PDB entry 1JTH | X-ray diffraction, 2.00 A resolution | chains B and C of the 4 polymer chains in the assembly

[Chain B]
Molecule: syntaxin 1a
Organism: Rattus norvegicus
Notes: fragment: H3, SNARE motif
UniProtKB: P32851 (STX1A_RAT); numbering as in UniProt (aligned over 191-267)
Chain sequence (77 residues; numbered 191 to 267; the number before each row is that of its first residue):
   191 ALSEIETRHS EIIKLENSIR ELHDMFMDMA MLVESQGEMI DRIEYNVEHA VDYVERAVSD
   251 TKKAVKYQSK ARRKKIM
Not modelled in the structure: 258-267
UniProt features mapped onto this chain:
  - site: Lys253, Ala254 (Microbial infection: Cleavage)
  - cross-link (Glycyl lysine isopeptide (Lys-Gly)): Lys252 (interchain with G-Cter in SUMO), Lys253 (interchain with G-Cter in SUMO), Lys256 (interchain with G-Cter in SUMO)

[Chain C]
Molecule: SNAP25
Organism: Rattus norvegicus
Notes: fragment: N-terminal SNARE motif
UniProtKB: P60881 (SNP25_RAT); residue numbers follow UniProt; this construct covers 1-82
Chain sequence (82 residues; row label = number of the first residue in the row):
     1 MAEDADMRNE LEEMQRRADQ LADESLESTR RMLQLVEESK DAGIRTLVML DEQGEQLERI
    61 EEGMDQINKD MKEAEKNLTD LG
Not modelled in the structure: 1-9, 79-82

[Chain B / chain C interface]
Residue-residue contacts (52; chain B residue first):
  His199(B) - Leu21(C)
  His199(B) - Glu24(C)  salt bridge
  His199(B) - Ser25(C)
  Ile202(B) - Ser25(C)
  Ile202(B) - Ser28(C)
  Ile202(B) - Met32(C)
  Leu205(B) - Met32(C)  hydrophobic
  Glu206(B) - Ser28(C)  hydrogen bond
  Glu206(B) - Arg31(C)  salt bridge
  Glu206(B) - Met32(C)  hydrogen bond (backbone-side chain)
  Ile209(B) - Met32(C)  hydrophobic
  Ile209(B) - Val36(C)  hydrophobic
  Arg210(B) - Leu35(C)
  His213(B) - Leu35(C)
  His213(B) - Glu38(C)  salt bridge
  His213(B) - Ser39(C)
  Phe216(B) - Ser39(C)
  Phe216(B) - Gly43(C)
  Met217(B) - Glu38(C)
  Met217(B) - Ala42(C)  hydrophobic
  Ala220(B) - Thr46(C)
  Ala220(B) - Met49(C)
  Val223(B) - Thr46(C)
  Val223(B) - Met49(C)  hydrophobic
  Val223(B) - Gln53(C)  hydrogen bond (backbone-side chain)
  Glu224(B) - Met49(C)
  Gly227(B) - Gln53(C)
  Ile230(B) - Gln53(C)
  Ile230(B) - Gln56(C)
  Ile230(B) - Leu57(C)  hydrophobic
  Asp231(B) - Gln56(C)  hydrogen bond
  Ile233(B) - Ile60(C)  hydrophobic
  Glu234(B) - Gln56(C)  hydrogen bond
  Glu234(B) - Arg59(C)  salt bridge
  Glu234(B) - Ile60(C)
  Val237(B) - Ile60(C)  hydrophobic
  Val237(B) - Gly63(C)
  Ala240(B) - Ile67(C)  hydrophobic
  Val241(B) - Gly63(C)
  Val241(B) - Gln66(C)
  Val241(B) - Ile67(C)  hydrophobic
  Val244(B) - Ile67(C)
  Val244(B) - Asp70(C)
  Val244(B) - Met71(C)
  Glu245(B) - Asp70(C)
  Val248(B) - Asp70(C)
  Val248(B) - Glu73(C)
  Val248(B) - Ala74(C)
  Thr251(B) - Ala74(C)
  Thr251(B) - Asn77(C)  hydrogen bond
  Lys252(B) - Asn77(C)
  Val255(B) - Asn77(C)
Interface residues without a listed pair, chain B (29 interface residues in all): Ile195, Ile203, Met219
Interface residues without a listed pair, chain C (32 interface residues in all): Ala18, Thr29, Leu50, Met64, Leu78

[Overview]
The interface between chain B and chain C involves 29 residues on one side and 32 on the other, with 6
hydrogen bonds and 4 salt bridges. Polar pairs include His199(B)-Glu24(C), Glu206(B)-Arg31(C) and
His213(B)-Glu38(C).
Chain B is syntaxin 1a and chain C is SNAP25, both from Rattus norvegicus; the structure, Crystal structure
and biophysical properties of a complex between the N-terminal region of SNAP25 and the ..., was determined by
X-ray diffraction.
